7QUV - chains B and A of the 3 polymer chains in the assembly; structure by X-ray diffraction, 1.85 A resolution.

Chain B:
Name: Protein S100-A9
From: Homo sapiens
UniProtKB: P06702 (S10A9_HUMAN); residues 3-116 here correspond to UniProt positions 1-114 (UniProt number = residue number - 2)
Chain sequence (122 residues; each row starts with the number of its first residue):
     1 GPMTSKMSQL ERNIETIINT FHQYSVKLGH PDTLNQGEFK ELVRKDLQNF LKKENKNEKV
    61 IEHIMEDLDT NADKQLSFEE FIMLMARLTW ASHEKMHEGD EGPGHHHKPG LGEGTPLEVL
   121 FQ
Not modelled in the structure: 1-6, 114-122
Construct notes: expression tag (1-2, 117-122); engineered mutation Ser5 (Cys3 in P06702)
Bound ions: Ca2+ site 1: Ser25, Leu28, His30, Thr33, Glu38; K+ near Asp32 (its only coordinating residue here); Ca2+ site 2: Asp69, Asn71, Asp73, Gln75, Glu80; Ni2+: His93, His97, His105, His107 (shared with His19(A), His29(A) of chain A)
Swiss-Prot annotation at these positions:
  - binding site (Zn(2+)): His22, Asp32, His93, His97
  - binding site (Ca(2+)): Ser25, Leu28, His30, Thr33, Glu38, Asp69, Asn71, Asp73, Gln75, Glu80
  - modified residue: Thr4 (Blocked amino end (Thr)), His107 (Pros-methylhistidine), Thr115 (Phosphothreonine)

Chain A:
Name: Protein S100-A8
From: Homo sapiens
UniProtKB: P05109 (S10A8_HUMAN); residues 3-95 here correspond to UniProt positions 1-93 (UniProt number = residue number - 2)
Chain sequence (95 residues; each row starts with the number of its first residue):
     1 GPMLTELEKA LNSIIDVYHK YSLIKGNFHA VYRDDLKKLL ETESPQYIRK KGADVWFKEL
    61 DINTDGAVNF QEFLILVIKM GVAAHKKSHE ESHKE
Not modelled in the structure: 1, 91-95
Construct notes: expression tag (1-2); engineered mutation Ser44 (Cys42 in P05109)
Bound ions: Ni2+: His19, His29 (shared with His93(B), His97(B), His105(B), His107(B) of chain B); Na+: Ser22, Lys25, Asn27, Ala30; Ca2+: Asp61, Asn63, Asp65, Ala67, Glu72
Swiss-Prot annotation at these positions:
  - binding site (Zn(2+)): His19, His29, His85, His89
  - binding site (Ca(2+)): Asp35, Asp61, Asn63, Asp65, Glu72

Chain B / chain A interface:
Pairs across the interface (79):
  Ser8(B) with Thr42(A); Glu43(A), hydrogen bond (side chain-backbone)
  Gln9(B) with Ser13(A), hydrogen bond; Asp16(A); Val17(A); Lys20(A); Glu43(A)
  Leu10(B) with Ile14(A), hydrophobic; Val17(A); Glu43(A), hydrogen bond (backbone-side chain); Met80(A), hydrophobic
  Glu11(B) with Glu43(A); Pro45(A)
  Asn13(B) with Ala10(A); Ser13(A), hydrogen bond; Ile14(A)
  Ile14(B) with Val77(A); Gly81(A); Ala84(A), hydrophobic
  Thr16(B) with Glu6(A)
  Ile17(B) with Leu7(A), hydrophobic; Ile14(A), hydrophobic
  Ile18(B) with Gly81(A); Ala84(A), hydrophobic; His85(A)
  Thr20(B) with Leu7(A)
  His22(B) with His85(A); Ser88(A)
  Asp32(B) with His85(A), salt bridge; His89(A), salt bridge
  Lys45(B) with Thr5(A)
  Asp46(B) with Thr5(A), hydrogen bond (backbone-side chain); Leu7(A); Glu8(A)
  Leu47(B) with Leu7(A), hydrophobic; Glu8(A)
  Gln48(B) with Glu8(A), hydrogen bond (backbone-side chain)
  Asn49(B) with Pro2(A); Met3(A), hydrogen bond (side chain-backbone); Leu4(A); Thr5(A); Glu8(A), hydrogen bond (backbone-side chain)
  Phe50(B) with Glu8(A), hydrogen bond (backbone-side chain); Leu11(A), hydrophobic; Asn12(A)
  Phe78(B) with Gly81(A); His85(A)
  Glu79(B) with Val82(A); Lys86(A)
  Ile82(B) with Ile78(A); Gly81(A)
  Met83(B) with Ile78(A), hydrophobic
  Met85(B) with Leu7(A), hydrophobic; Leu11(A)
  Ala86(B) with Leu74(A); Ile78(A), hydrophobic
  Leu88(B) with Leu11(A), hydrophobic
  Thr89(B) with Leu11(A); Ile15(A); Phe70(A)
  Trp90(B) with Leu74(A), hydrophobic
  Ser92(B) with Asn12(A), hydrogen bond; Ile15(A)
  His93(B) with Ile15(A); His19(A), hydrogen bond; His29(A), hydrogen bond; Phe70(A)
  Met96(B) with Asn12(A); Ile15(A), hydrophobic
  His97(B) with His29(A), hydrogen bond
  Gly104(B) with Phe28(A)
  His105(B) with His19(A), hydrogen bond; Leu23(A); Phe28(A); His29(A), hydrogen bond
  His107(B) with Ile15(A); His19(A), hydrogen bond
  Glu113(B) with Leu4(A); Asn12(A)
Interface residues without a listed pair, chain B (40 interface residues in all): Phe21, Leu42, Lys52, Leu111, Gly112
Interface residues without a listed pair, chain A (38 interface residues in all): Ser44, Gln71, Phe73

Overview:
40 residues of chain B and 38 residues of chain A are in contact, with 16 hydrogen bonds and 2 salt bridges.
Polar contacts include Asp32(B)-His85(A), Asp32(B)-His89(A) and Ser8(B)-Glu43(A).
Here chain B is Protein S100-A9 and chain A is Protein S100-A8, both from Homo sapiens. Entry 7QUV (Crystal
structure of human Calprotectin (S100A8/S100A9) in complex with Peptide 3) was determined by X-ray
diffraction.
